PDB entry 6UDJ | electron microscopy, 2.50 A resolution | chains B and G of the 18 polymer chains in the assembly

== Chain B ==
Molecule: 10-1074 Fab Light Chain
Source organism: Homo sapiens
UniProtKB: Q8N355 (Q8N355_HUMAN); residues 104-213 here correspond to UniProt positions 125-234 (UniProt number = residue number + 21)
Amino-acid sequence (214 residues; row label = number of the first residue in the row; a row labelled like 66A-66C holds insertion residues (66A, then the next letters in order)):
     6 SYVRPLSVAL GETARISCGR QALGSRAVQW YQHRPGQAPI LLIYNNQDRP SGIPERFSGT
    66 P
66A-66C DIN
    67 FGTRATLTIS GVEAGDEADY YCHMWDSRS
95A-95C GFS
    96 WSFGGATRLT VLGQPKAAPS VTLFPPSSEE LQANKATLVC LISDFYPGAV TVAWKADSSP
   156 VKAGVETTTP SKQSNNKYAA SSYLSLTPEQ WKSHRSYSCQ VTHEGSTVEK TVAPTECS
Disordered / not traced: 6-7, 109-213
Cystine bridges: Cys-23/Cys-88

== Chain G ==
Molecule: Envelope glycoprotein gp120
Source organism: Human immunodeficiency virus 1
UniProtKB: Q2N0S6 (Q2N0S6_9HIV1); the construct lacks a stretch of the UniProt sequence and is renumbered around it, so the offset changes along the chain: 33-135 = UniProt 32-134; 144-185 = UniProt 135-176; 188-309 = UniProt 187-308; 312-321 = UniProt 309-318; 2 more segments
Amino-acid sequence (479 residues; row label = number of the first residue in the row; note: 13 numbers in that range are skipped by the numbering (no residue carries them; nothing is unmodelled there); a row labelled like 185A-185J holds insertion residues (185A, then the next letters in order)):
    33 NLWVTVYYGV PVWKDAETTL FCASDAKAYE TEKHNVWATH ACVPTDPNPQ EIHLENVTEE
    93 FNMWKNNMVE QMHTDIISLW DQSLKPCVKL TPLCVTLQCT NVT
   144 NNITDDMRGE LKNCSFNMTT ELRDKKQKVY SLFYRLDVVQ IN
185A-185J ENQGNRSNNS
   188 NKEYRLINCN TSAITQACPK VSFEPIPIHY CAPAGFAILK CKDKKFNGTG PCPSVSTVQC
   248 THGIKPVVST QLLLNGSLAE EEVMIRSENI TNNAKNILVQ FNTPVQINCT RPNNNTRKSI
   308 RI
   312 GPGQAFYATG
  321A D
   322 IIGDIRQAHC NVSKATWNET LGKVVKQLRK HFGNNTIIRF ANSSGGDLEV TTHSFNCGGE
   382 FFYCNTSGLF NSTWIS
   399 NTSVQGSNST GSNDSITLPC RIKQIINMWQ RIGQAMYAPP IQGVIRCVSN ITGLILTRDG
   459 GSTNSTTETF RPGGGDMRDN WRSELYKYKV VKIEPLGVAP TRCKRRVVGR RRRRR
Disordered / not traced: 33, 58-64, 79-81, 144-151, 185A-185J, 399-410, 505-513
Cystine bridges: Cys-54/Cys-74, Cys-119/Cys-205, Cys-126/Cys-196, Cys-131/Cys-157, Cys-218/Cys-247, Cys-228/Cys-239, Cys-296/Cys-331, Cys-378/Cys-445, Cys-385/Cys-418
Covalently attached groups: N-acetylglucosamine (NAG) linked to Asn-88, Asn-133, Asn-156, Asn-160, Asn-234, Asn-262, Asn-295, Asn-301, Asn-339, Asn-355, Asn-363, Asn-386, Asn-392, Asn-448; glycan linked to Asn-197, Asn-276, Asn-332
Construct notes: conflict Asn-332 (Thr330 in Q2N0S6), Cys-501 (Ala498 in Q2N0S6); expression tag (509-513)
From the paper describing this entry:
  - mutagenesis - A316E (3.2-fold): decreased binding to 1-18 Fab Heavy Chain
  - post-translational modification sites: Asn-197, Asn-276

== Interface between chain B and chain G ==
Contacting residue pairs - 9 pairs, chain B then chain G:
  Gly-29(B) / Gly-324(G)
  Gly-29(B) / Asp-325(G)
  Ser-30(B) / Asp-325(G)  hydrogen bond
  Phe-67(B) / Ile-323(G)  hydrophobic
  Phe-67(B) / Gly-324(G)
  Ser-93(B) / Asp-325(G)  hydrogen bond
  Arg-94(B) / Ile-322(G)  hydrogen bond (side chain-backbone)
  Arg-94(B) / Gly-324(G)  hydrogen bond (side chain-backbone)
  Arg-94(B) / Ile-326(G)
Also at the interface, not in a pair above, chain B (6 interface residues in all): Leu-28
Also at the interface, not in a pair above, chain G (6 interface residues in all): Asp-321A

== In short ==
Chain B and chain G each contribute 6 residues to their interface; the contacts include 4 hydrogen bonds.
Polar contacts include Ser-30(B)/Asp-325(G), Ser-93(B)/Asp-325(G) and Arg-94(B)/Ile-322(G). From the paper:
A316E of chain G reduces binding to 1-18 Fab Heavy Chain; modification sites Asn-197(G) and Asn-276(G).
Chain B is 10-1074 Fab Light Chain (Homo sapiens) and chain G is Envelope glycoprotein gp120 (Human
immunodeficiency virus 1); the structure, HIV-1 bNAb 1-18 in complex with BG505 SOSIP.664 and 10-1074, was
determined by electron microscopy, deposited together with 6UDK.
